Entry 1HYG (X-ray diffraction, 2.80 A resolution); this record covers chains A and B.

== Chain A (and B) ==
Name: L-lactate/malate dehydrogenase
Organism: Methanocaldococcus jannaschii
Notes: EC 1.1.1.27; chain B of this document is another copy of the same molecule, construct and numbering; everything in this record applies to it too
UniProt: Q60176 (MDH_METJA); numbering as in UniProt (aligned over 1-313)
Chain sequence (313 residues; each row starts with the number of its first residue):
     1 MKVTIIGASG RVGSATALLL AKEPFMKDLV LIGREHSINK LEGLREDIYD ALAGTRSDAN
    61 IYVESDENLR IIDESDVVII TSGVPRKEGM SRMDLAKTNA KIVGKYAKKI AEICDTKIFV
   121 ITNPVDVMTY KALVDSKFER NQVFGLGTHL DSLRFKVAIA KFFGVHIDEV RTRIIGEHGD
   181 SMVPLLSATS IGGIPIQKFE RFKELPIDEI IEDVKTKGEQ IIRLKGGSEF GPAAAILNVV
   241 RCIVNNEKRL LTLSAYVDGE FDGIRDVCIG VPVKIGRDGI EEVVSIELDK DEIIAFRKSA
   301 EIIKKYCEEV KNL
Residues lining bound ligands: NADP (NAP; NADP nicotinamide-adenine-dinucleotide phosphate): Ile-6, Gly-7, Ala-8, Ser-9, Gly-10, Arg-11, Val-12, Gly-13, Gly-33, Arg-34, His-36, Ser-37, Thr-81, Ser-82, Gly-83, Pro-85, Ile-102, Lys-105, Tyr-106, Ile-121, Thr-122, Asn-123, Leu-146, His-178, Gly-227, Ser-228, Pro-232
Reported in the primary citation:
  - conformationally variable residues (loop rearrangement): Thr-55 to Arg-56, Pro-85 to Gly-89, Lys-217 to Arg-223
  - specificity-determining residues: Arg-86 (by similarity / conservation)
  - catalytic residues: Arg-92, Asp-151, Arg-154, His-178 (by similarity / conservation)

== Chain A / chain B interface ==
Residue-residue contacts (66; chain A residue first):
  Leu-18(A) with Phe-230(B), hydrophobic
  His-36(A) with Leu-224(B)
  Ser-37(A) with Leu-224(B)
  Asn-39(A) with Arg-223(B); Leu-224(B)
  Lys-40(A) with Leu-224(B)
  Glu-42(A) with Arg-223(B), salt bridge
  Gly-43(A) with Gln-220(B); Arg-223(B); Lys-225(B)
  Leu-44(A) with Lys-225(B); Phe-230(B), hydrophobic
  Glu-46(A) with Lys-217(B), salt bridge; Gln-220(B); Arg-223(B), salt bridge
  Asp-47(A) with Gln-220(B), hydrogen bond (backbone-side chain); Lys-225(B), salt bridge; Ser-228(B); Glu-229(B), hydrogen bond (side chain-backbone); Phe-230(B), hydrogen bond (side chain-backbone); Gly-231(B), hydrogen bond (side chain-backbone)
  Asp-50(A) with Arg-154(B), salt bridge; Gln-220(B); Gly-231(B)
  Ala-51(A) with Phe-230(B); Gly-231(B); Ala-234(B), hydrophobic
  Ala-53(A) with Leu-153(B); Val-157(B), hydrophobic
  Gly-54(A) with Ile-167(B)
  Arg-56(A) with His-166(B); Ile-167(B)
  Leu-150(A) with Asp-50(B)
  Leu-153(A) with Ala-53(B)
  Arg-154(A) with Asp-50(B), salt bridge
  His-166(A) with Arg-56(B)
  Ile-167(A) with Gly-54(B); Arg-56(B)
  Lys-217(A) with Glu-46(B), salt bridge
  Gln-220(A) with Gly-43(B); Glu-46(B); Asp-47(B), hydrogen bond (side chain-backbone); Asp-50(B)
  Arg-223(A) with Asn-39(B); Glu-42(B), salt bridge; Gly-43(B); Glu-46(B), salt bridge
  Leu-224(A) with His-36(B); Ser-37(B); Asn-39(B); Lys-40(B)
  Lys-225(A) with Lys-40(B); Gly-43(B); Leu-44(B); Asp-47(B), salt bridge
  Ser-228(A) with Asp-47(B)
  Glu-229(A) with Asp-47(B), hydrogen bond (backbone-side chain); Glu-229(B)
  Phe-230(A) with Leu-18(B), hydrophobic; Leu-44(B), hydrophobic; Asp-47(B), hydrogen bond (backbone-side chain); Ala-51(B)
  Gly-231(A) with Asp-47(B), hydrogen bond (backbone-side chain); Asp-50(B); Ala-51(B)
  Ala-234(A) with Ala-51(B), hydrophobic
Interface residues without a listed pair, chain A (35 interface residues in all): Ser-14, Thr-55, Val-157, Asp-168, Pro-232
Interface residues without a listed pair, chain B (36 interface residues in all): Ser-14, Ala-15, Thr-55, Leu-150, Asp-168, Pro-232

== Summary ==
35 residues of chain A and 36 residues of chain B are in contact; the contacts include 8 hydrogen bonds and 10
salt bridges. Among the polar pairs are Glu-42(A)/Arg-223(B), Glu-46(A)/Lys-217(B) and Glu-46(A)/Arg-223(B).
Chain A binds NADP. From the paper: catalytic residues Arg-92(A), Asp-151(A) and Arg-154(A) among others; the
specificity determinant Arg-86(A).
Both chains are L-lactate/malate dehydrogenase (Methanocaldococcus jannaschii). Entry 1HYG (Crystal structure
of MJ0490 gene product, the family of lactate/malate dehydrogenase) was determined by X-ray diffraction
together with 1HYE from the same study.
